PDB entry 3DNV | X-ray diffraction, 2.68 A resolution | chains A and B of the 3 polymer chains in the assembly

== Chain A ==
Molecule: Protein hipA
From: Escherichia coli
UniProtKB: P23874 (HIPA_ECOLI); residue numbers follow UniProt; this construct covers 1-440
Chain sequence (440 residues; numbered 1 to 440; the number before each row is that of its first residue):
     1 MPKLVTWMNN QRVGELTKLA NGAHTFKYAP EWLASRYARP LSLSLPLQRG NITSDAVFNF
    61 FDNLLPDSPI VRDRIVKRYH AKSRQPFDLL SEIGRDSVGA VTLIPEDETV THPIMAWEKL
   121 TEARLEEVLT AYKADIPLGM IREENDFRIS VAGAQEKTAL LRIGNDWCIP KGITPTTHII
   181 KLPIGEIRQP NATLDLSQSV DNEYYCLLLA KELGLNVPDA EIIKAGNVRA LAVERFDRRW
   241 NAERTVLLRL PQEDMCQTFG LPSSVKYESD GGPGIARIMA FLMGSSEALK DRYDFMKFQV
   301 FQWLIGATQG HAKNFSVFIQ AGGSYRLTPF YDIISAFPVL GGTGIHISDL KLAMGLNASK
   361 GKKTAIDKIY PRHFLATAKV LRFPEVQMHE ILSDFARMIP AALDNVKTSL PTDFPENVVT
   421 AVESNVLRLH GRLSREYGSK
Not modelled in the structure: 1, 135-145, 185-195, 438-440
Differences from the reference sequence: engineered mutation Q309 (Asp in P23874)
Modified residues: Mse283 (selenomethionine; parent Met); Mse398 (selenomethionine; parent Met)
From the paper describing this entry:
  - binding site for the 21-nt DNA strand: K379, R382
  - contacts within the chain: S285-D291 (hydrogen bond), D291-L327 (backbone contact)

== Chain B ==
Molecule: HTH-type transcriptional regulator hipB
From: Escherichia coli
UniProtKB: P23873 (HIPB_ECOLI); residue numbers follow UniProt; this construct covers 1-88
Chain sequence (88 residues; row label = number of the first residue in the row):
     1 MMSFQKIYSP TQLANAMKLV RQQNGWTQSE LAKKIGIKQA TISNFENNPD NTTLTTFFKI
    61 LQSLELSMTL CDAKNASPES TEQQNLEW
Not modelled in the structure: 1-3, 75-88
From the paper describing this entry:
  - binding site for the 21-nt DNA strand: S29, K38, Q39, A40, S43

== Interface between chain A and chain B ==
Contacting residue pairs (16):
  L33(A) - Q23(B)
  P46(A) - N15(B)
  L47(A) - L19(B)
  Q48(A) - Q22(B)
  R49(A) - Q22(B)  hydrogen bond (side chain-backbone)
  R49(A) - Q23(B)
  G284(A) - Y8(B)
  G284(A) - S9(B)
  S285(A) - Y8(B)
  S286(A) - Y8(B)
  G322(A) - Q5(B)
  G322(A) - Q12(B)
  G323(A) - Q12(B)
  S324(A) - K6(B)  hydrogen bond (side chain-backbone)
  S324(A) - Y8(B)
  S324(A) - Q12(B)  hydrogen bond
Also at the interface, not in a pair above, chain A (15 interface residues in all): A38, Mse283, A321, Y325
Interface features reported in the paper:
  - residue pairs: G284(A)-Q12(B), S286(A)-Y8(B)

== Summary ==
15 residues of chain A face 9 of chain B across their interface; the contacts include 3 hydrogen bonds. Polar
pairs include R49(A)-Q22(B), S324(A)-K6(B) and S324(A)-Q12(B). The authors report contacts between G284(A) and
Q12(B) and S286(A) and Y8(B). From the paper: a binding site for the 21-nt DNA strand at K379(A), R382(A) and
S29(B) among others; contacts within the chain involving D291(A), S285(A) and L327(A).
Chain A is Protein hipA and chain B is HTH-type transcriptional regulator hipB, both from Escherichia coli;
the structure, MDT Protein, was determined by X-ray diffraction (same publication as 3HZI, 3FBR, 3DNT and
3DNU).
